Entry 8PIN (X-ray diffraction, 3.19 A resolution); this record covers chains C and D of the 7 polymer chains in the assembly.

# Chain C (and D)
Name: D-3-phosphoglycerate dehydrogenase 2
Organism: Saccharomyces cerevisiae
Notes: EC 1.1.1.95, 1.1.1.399; chain D of this document is another copy of the same molecule, construct and numbering; everything in this record applies to it too
UniProtKB: P40510 (SER33_YEAST); residue numbers follow UniProt; this construct covers 46-469
Chain sequence (424 residues; numbered 46 to 469; the number before each row is that of its first residue):
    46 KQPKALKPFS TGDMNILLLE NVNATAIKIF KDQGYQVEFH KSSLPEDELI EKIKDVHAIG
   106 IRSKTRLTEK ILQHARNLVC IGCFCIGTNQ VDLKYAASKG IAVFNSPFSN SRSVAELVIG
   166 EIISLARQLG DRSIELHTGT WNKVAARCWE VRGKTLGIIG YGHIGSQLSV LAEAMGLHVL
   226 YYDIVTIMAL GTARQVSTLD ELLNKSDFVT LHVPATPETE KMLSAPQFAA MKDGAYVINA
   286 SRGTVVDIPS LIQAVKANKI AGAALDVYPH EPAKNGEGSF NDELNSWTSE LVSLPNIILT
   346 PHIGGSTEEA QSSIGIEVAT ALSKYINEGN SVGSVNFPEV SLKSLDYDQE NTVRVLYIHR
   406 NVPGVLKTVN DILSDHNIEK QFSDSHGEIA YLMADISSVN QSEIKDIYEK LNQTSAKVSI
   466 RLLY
Unresolved in the structure: 46-50 (chain D: 46-47)
UniProt features mapped onto this chain:
  - active site: Arg287, Glu316, His347 (Proton donor)
  - binding site (NAD(+)): His208, Ile209, Asp228, Ala285 to Arg287, Asp311, His347 to Gly350
Ligand contacts:
  - NAD (nicotinamide-adenine-dinucleotide): Pro152, Phe153, Asn155, Val159, Ile204, Gly205, Tyr206, Gly207, His208, Ile209, Gly210, Tyr227, Asp228, Ile229, His257, Val258, Pro259, Ala260, Glu263, Thr264, Met267, Ala285, Ser286, Arg287, Asp311, His347, Gly349, Gly350
  - hydrogenphosphate ion (PI): His404, Asn406, Val407, Pro408, Gly409, Val410, Leu411

# How chain C and chain D interact
Residue-residue contacts - 35 pairs, chain C then chain D:
  Asn406(C) - Asn422(D)  hydrogen bond
  Asn406(C) - Ile423(D)
  Val407(C) - Asn422(D)
  Pro408(C) - Ser419(D)
  Pro408(C) - His421(D)
  Pro408(C) - Asn422(D)
  Gly409(C) - Ser419(D)
  Leu411(C) - Asn415(D)
  Leu411(C) - Ile423(D)  hydrophobic
  Leu411(C) - Gln426(D)
  Lys412(C) - Asn415(D)
  Lys412(C) - Ser419(D)
  Asn415(C) - Leu411(D)
  Asn415(C) - Lys412(D)
  Asn415(C) - Asn415(D)  hydrogen bond
  Ser419(C) - Pro408(D)
  His421(C) - Pro408(D)
  Asn422(C) - Asn406(D)
  Asn422(C) - Pro408(D)
  Glu424(C) - Asn406(D)
  Glu424(C) - Asp429(D)
  Glu424(C) - Ser430(D)  hydrogen bond (backbone-side chain)
  Lys425(C) - Ser428(D)
  Lys425(C) - Asp429(D)  salt bridge
  Gln426(C) - Leu411(D)
  Gln426(C) - Gln426(D)
  Gln426(C) - Phe427(D)
  Gln426(C) - Ser428(D)  hydrogen bond (backbone-backbone)
  Phe427(C) - Gln426(D)
  Phe427(C) - Phe427(D)  hydrophobic
  Ser428(C) - Lys425(D)
  Ser428(C) - Gln426(D)  hydrogen bond (backbone-backbone)
  Asp429(C) - Glu424(D)
  Asp429(C) - Lys425(D)
  Ser430(C) - Glu424(D)  hydrogen bond (side chain-backbone)
Other interface residues (no listed pair), chain C (19 interface residues in all): Asp416, Ile423
Other interface residues (no listed pair), chain D (20 interface residues in all): Leu387, Val407, Gly409, Asp416

# In short
The interface between chain C and chain D involves 19 residues on one side and 20 on the other; the contacts
include 6 hydrogen bonds and 1 salt bridge. Polar contacts include Lys425(C)-Asp429(D), Asn406(C)-Asn422(D)
and Asn415(C)-Asn415(D). Chain C binds NAD and hydrogenphosphate ion.
Both chains are D-3-phosphoglycerate dehydrogenase 2 (Saccharomyces cerevisiae). Entry 8PIN (Crystal structure
of Ser33) was determined by X-ray diffraction.
